PDB entry 5K0P | X-ray diffraction, 1.94 A resolution | chains B and D of the 10 polymer chains in the assembly

# Chain B (and D)
Molecule: Archeaosine synthase QueF-Like
From: Pyrobaculum calidifontis (strain JCM 11548 / VA1)
Notes: chain D of this document is another copy of the same molecule, construct and numbering; everything in this record applies to it too
UniProt: A3MSP1 (A3MSP1_PYRCJ); numbering as in UniProt (aligned over 1-109)
Amino-acid sequence (109 residues; numbered 1 to 109; the number before each row is that of its first residue):
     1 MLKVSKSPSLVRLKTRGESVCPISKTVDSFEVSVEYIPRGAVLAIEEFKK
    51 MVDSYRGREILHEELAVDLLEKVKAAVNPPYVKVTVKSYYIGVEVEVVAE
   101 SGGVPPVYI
Unresolved in the structure: 1-5, 106-109 (chain D: 1-5, 107-109)
Curated features (UniProtKB/Swiss-Prot):
  - active site: C21 (Thioimide intermediate), D28 (Proton donor/acceptor)
  - binding site (substrate): D28, L43 to E46, H62, E63
Covalent attachments: thiocyanate ion (SCN) linked to C21

# Interface between chain B and chain D
Pairs across the interface (13):
  R16(B) with Y89(D), hydrogen bond
  S24(B) with S24(D); T26(D)
  T26(B) with S24(D); I91(D)
  V27(B) with I91(D)
  S29(B) with Y89(D), hydrogen bond; G92(D)
  Y89(B) with R16(D); S29(D)
  I91(B) with V27(D)
  G92(B) with R16(D), hydrogen bond (backbone-side chain); S29(D)
Interface residues without a listed pair, chain D (9 interface residues in all): Y90

# Summary
8 residues of chain B and 9 residues of chain D are in contact, with 3 hydrogen bonds. Among the polar pairs
are R16(B)-Y89(D), S29(B)-Y89(D) and G92(B)-R16(D). UniProt lists active-site residues C21(B) and D28(B) and 7
substrate-binding residues on chain B.
Chain B and chain D are both Archeaosine synthase QueF-Like (Pyrobaculum calidifontis (strain JCM 11548 /
VA1)); the structure, Crystal structure of the archaeosine synthase QueF-Like in the apo form, was determined
by X-ray diffraction (same publication as 5JYX).
